Entry 1NHU (X-ray diffraction, 2.00 A resolution); this record covers chain A.

== Chain A ==
Name: Hepatitis C virus NS5B RNA-dependent RNA polymerase
From: Hepatitis C virus subtype 1b
Notes: EC 2.7.7.48; fragment: residues 2420-2989 of polyprotein
UniProtKB: P26663 (POLG_HCVBK); residues 1-570 here correspond to UniProt positions 2420-2989 (UniProt number = residue number + 2419)
Sequence (578 residues; each row starts with the number of its first residue; numbers below 1 keep their minus sign (Ala-7 is residue -7)):
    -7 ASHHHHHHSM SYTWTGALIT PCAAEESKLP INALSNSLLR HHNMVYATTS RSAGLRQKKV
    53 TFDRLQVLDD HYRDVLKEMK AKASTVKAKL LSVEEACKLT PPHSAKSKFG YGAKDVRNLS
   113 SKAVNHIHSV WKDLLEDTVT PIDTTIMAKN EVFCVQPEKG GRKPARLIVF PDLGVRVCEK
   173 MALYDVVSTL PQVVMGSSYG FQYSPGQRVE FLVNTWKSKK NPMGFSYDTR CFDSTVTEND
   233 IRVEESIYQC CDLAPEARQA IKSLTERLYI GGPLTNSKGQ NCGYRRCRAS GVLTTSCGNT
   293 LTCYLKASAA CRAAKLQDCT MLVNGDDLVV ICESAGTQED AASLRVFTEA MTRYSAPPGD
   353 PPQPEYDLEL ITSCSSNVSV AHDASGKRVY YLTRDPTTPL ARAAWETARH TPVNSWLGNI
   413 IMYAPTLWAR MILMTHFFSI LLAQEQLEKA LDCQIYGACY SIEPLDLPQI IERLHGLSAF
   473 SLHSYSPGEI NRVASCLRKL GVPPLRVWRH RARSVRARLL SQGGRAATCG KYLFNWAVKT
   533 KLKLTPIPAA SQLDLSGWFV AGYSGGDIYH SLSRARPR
Disordered / not traced: -7 to 0, 149-153, 564-570
Sequence notes: expression tag (-7 to 0)
Cystine bridges: Cys303-Cys311
Residues lining bound ligands: 153 ((2S)-2-[(2,4-dichloro-benzoyl)-(3-trifluoromethyl-benzyl)-amino]-3-phenyl-propionic acid): Leu419, Arg422, Met423, Leu474, His475, Ser476, Tyr477, Ile482, Leu497, Arg498, Arg501, Trp528
UniProt features mapped onto this chain:
  - binding site (Mg(2+)): Asp220, Asp318, Asp319
  - modified residue (Phosphoserine): Ser29, Ser42

== In short ==
Chain A binds compound 153. Curated annotation (UniProt) lists 3 Mg2+-binding residues.
Chain A is Hepatitis C virus NS5B RNA-dependent RNA polymerase (Hepatitis C virus subtype 1b); the structure,
Hepatitis C virus RNA polymerase in complex with non-nucleoside analogue inhibitor, was determined by X-ray
diffraction, deposited together with 1NHV.
